PDB entry 1OUX | X-ray diffraction, 2.00 A resolution | chains B and D of the 4 polymer chains in the assembly

Chain B (and D):
Molecule: hypothetical protein LecB
Organism: Pseudomonas aeruginosa
Notes: chain D of this document is another copy of the same molecule, construct and numbering; everything in this record applies to it too
UniProt: Q9HYN5 (Q9HYN5_PSEAE); residues 1-114 here correspond to UniProt positions 2-115 (UniProt number = residue number + 1)
Amino-acid sequence (114 residues; row label = number of the first residue in the row):
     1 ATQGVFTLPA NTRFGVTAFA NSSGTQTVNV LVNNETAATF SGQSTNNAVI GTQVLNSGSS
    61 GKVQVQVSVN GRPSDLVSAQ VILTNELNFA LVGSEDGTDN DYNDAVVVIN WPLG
Ion coordination: Ca2+ site 1: Asn21, Asp101, Asn103, Asp104 (shared with 1 residue of chain A); Ca2+ site 2: Glu95, Asp99, Asp101, Asp104; Ca2+ site 3: Gly114 (shared with 4 residues of chain A)

Interface between chain B and chain D:
Residue-residue contacts (6; chain B residue first):
  Ala1(B) with Asp75(D), hydrogen bond (backbone-side chain); Val77(D), hydrophobic; Tyr102(D)
  Asp75(B) with Ala1(D), hydrogen bond (side chain-backbone)
  Val77(B) with Ala1(D), hydrophobic
  Tyr102(B) with Ala1(D)
Also at the interface, not in a pair above, chain B (5 interface residues in all): Gln3
Also at the interface, not in a pair above, chain D (5 interface residues in all): Gln3

Overview:
The chain B/chain D interface involves 5 residues from each chain; the contacts include 2 hydrogen bonds. The
hydrogen-bonded pair is Ala1(B)-Asp75(D). Asn21(B), Asp101(B), Asn103(B) and Asp104(B) form the Ca2+ site 1.
Glu95(B), Asp99(B), Asp101(B) and Asp104(B) coordinate Ca2+ site 2.
Chain B and chain D are both hypothetical protein LecB (Pseudomonas aeruginosa); the structure, LecB (PA-LII)
sugar-free, was determined by X-ray diffraction together with 1OUR, 1OUS, 1OVP, 1OVS and 1OXC from the same
study.
